4O4L - chains B and F of the 6 polymer chains in the assembly; structure by X-ray diffraction, 2.20 A resolution.

Chain B:
Molecule: Tubulin beta-2B chain
Source organism: Bos taurus
UniProtKB: Q6B856 (TBB2B_BOVIN); the author numbering skips numbers that UniProt does not, so the offset changes along the chain: 1-42 = UniProt 1-42; 45-360 = UniProt 43-358; 369-455 = UniProt 359-445
Chain sequence (445 residues; each row starts with the number of its first residue; note: 10 numbers in that range are skipped by the numbering (no residue carries them; nothing is unmodelled there)):
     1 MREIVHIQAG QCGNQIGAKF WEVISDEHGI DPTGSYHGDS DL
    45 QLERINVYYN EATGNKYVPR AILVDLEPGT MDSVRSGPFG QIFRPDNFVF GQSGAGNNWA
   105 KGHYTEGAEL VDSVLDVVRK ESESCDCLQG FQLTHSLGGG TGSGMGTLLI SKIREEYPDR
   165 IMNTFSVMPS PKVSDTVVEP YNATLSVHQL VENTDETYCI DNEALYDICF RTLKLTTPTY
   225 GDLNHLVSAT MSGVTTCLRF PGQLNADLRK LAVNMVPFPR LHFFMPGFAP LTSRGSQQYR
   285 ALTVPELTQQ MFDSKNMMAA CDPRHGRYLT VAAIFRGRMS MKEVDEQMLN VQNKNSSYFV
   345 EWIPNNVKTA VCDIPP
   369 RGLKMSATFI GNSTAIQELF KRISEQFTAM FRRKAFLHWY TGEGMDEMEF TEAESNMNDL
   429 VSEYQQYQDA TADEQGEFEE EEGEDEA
Unresolved in the structure: 439-455
Ion coordination: Mg2+: Gln11 (together with GDP); Ca2+ near Glu113 (its only coordinating residue here)
Residues lining bound ligands:
  - epothilone a (EP): Cys213, Leu217, Leu219, Asp226, His229, Leu230, Ala233, Phe272, Pro274, Leu275, Thr276, Arg278, Gln281, Gln282, Arg284, Leu286, Leu371
  - GDP (guanosine-5'-diphosphate): Gly10, Gln11, Cys12, Gln15, Ile16, Asp69, Asn101, Ser140, Gly142, Gly143, Gly144, Thr145, Gly146, Val171, Pro173, Val177, Asp179, Glu183, Asn206, Leu209, Tyr224, Leu227, Asn228
  - Peloruside A (POU): Gln293, Phe296, Asp297, Ser298, Met301, Pro307, Arg308, Tyr312, Val335, Asn339, Tyr342, Phe343
Curated features (UniProtKB/Swiss-Prot):
  - motif: Met1 to Ile4 (MREI motif)
  - binding site (GTP): Gln11, Glu71, Ser140, Gly144, Thr145, Gly146, Asn206, Asn228
  - binding site (Mg(2+)): Glu71
  - modified residue: Ser40 (Phosphoserine), Thr57 (Phosphothreonine), Lys60 (N6-acetyllysine), Ser174 (Phosphoserine), Thr287 (Phosphothreonine), Thr292 (Phosphothreonine), Arg320 (Omega-N-methylarginine), Glu448 (5-glutamyl polyglutamate)
  - cross-link (Glycyl lysine isopeptide (Lys-Gly)): Lys60 (interchain with G-Cter in ubiquitin), Lys326 (interchain with G-Cter in ubiquitin)

Chain F:
Molecule: Tubulin-tyrosine ligase
Source organism: Gallus gallus
UniProtKB: E1BQ43 (E1BQ43_CHICK); numbering as in UniProt (aligned over 1-378)
Chain sequence (384 residues; each row starts with the number of its first residue):
     1 MYTFVVRDEN SSVYAEVSRL LLATGQWKRL RKDNPRFNLM LGERNRLPFG RLGHEPGLVQ
    61 LVNYYRGADK LCRKASLVKL IKTSPELSES CTWFPESYVI YPTNLKTPVA PAQNGIRHLI
   121 NNTRTDEREV FLAAYNRRRE GREGNVWIAK SSAGAKGEGI LISSEASELL DFIDEQGQVH
   181 VIQKYLEKPL LLEPGHRKFD IRSWVLVDHL YNIYLYREGV LRTSSEPYNS ANFQDKTCHL
   241 TNHCIQKEYS KNYGRYEEGN EMFFEEFNQY LMDALNTTLE NSILLQIKHI IRSCLMCIEP
   301 AISTKHLHYQ SFQLFGFDFM VDEELKVWLI EVNGAPACAQ KLYAELCQGI VDVAISSVFP
   361 LADTGQKTSQ PTSIFIKLHH HHHH
Unresolved in the structure: 106-124, 363-370, 379-384
Construct notes: expression tag (379-384)

Interface between chain B and chain F:
Residue-residue contacts - 13 pairs, chain B then chain F:
  Arg311(B) - Arg31(F)
  Leu333(B) - Pro56(F)  hydrophobic
  Gln336(B) - Arg36(F)  hydrogen bond
  Asn337(B) - Arg36(F)  hydrogen bond
  Asn337(B) - Pro56(F)
  Asn337(B) - Gly57(F)
  Asn337(B) - Leu58(F)
  Ser340(B) - Leu30(F)
  Ser340(B) - Asn34(F)  hydrogen bond
  Ser340(B) - Arg36(F)
  Ser341(B) - Arg31(F)
  Glu345(B) - Arg31(F)
  Glu345(B) - Asp33(F)
Interface residues without a listed pair, chain B (8 interface residues in all): Asn349

In short:
The chain B/chain F interface involves 8 residues from each chain, with 3 hydrogen bonds. Polar pairs include
Gln336(B)-Arg36(F), Asn337(B)-Arg36(F) and Ser340(B)-Asn34(F). Chain B binds GDP, Peloruside A and epothilone
a. UniProt lists 8 GTP-binding residues and Mg2+-binding residue Glu71(B) on chain B.
Chain B is Tubulin beta-2B chain (Bos taurus) and chain F is Tubulin-tyrosine ligase (Gallus gallus); the
structure, Tubulin-Peloruside A-Epothilone A complex, was determined by X-ray diffraction (same publication as
4O4J, 4O4I and 4O4H).
